PDB entry 8PPP | X-ray diffraction, 2.57 A resolution | chain A

[Chain A]
Protein: Fatty-acyl-CoA synthase
Source organism: Streptoalloteichus hindustanus
UniProt: A0A1M5ABR5 (A0A1M5ABR5_STRHI); residue numbers follow UniProt; this construct covers 1-504
Sequence (504 residues; numbered 1 to 504; the number before each row is that of its first residue):
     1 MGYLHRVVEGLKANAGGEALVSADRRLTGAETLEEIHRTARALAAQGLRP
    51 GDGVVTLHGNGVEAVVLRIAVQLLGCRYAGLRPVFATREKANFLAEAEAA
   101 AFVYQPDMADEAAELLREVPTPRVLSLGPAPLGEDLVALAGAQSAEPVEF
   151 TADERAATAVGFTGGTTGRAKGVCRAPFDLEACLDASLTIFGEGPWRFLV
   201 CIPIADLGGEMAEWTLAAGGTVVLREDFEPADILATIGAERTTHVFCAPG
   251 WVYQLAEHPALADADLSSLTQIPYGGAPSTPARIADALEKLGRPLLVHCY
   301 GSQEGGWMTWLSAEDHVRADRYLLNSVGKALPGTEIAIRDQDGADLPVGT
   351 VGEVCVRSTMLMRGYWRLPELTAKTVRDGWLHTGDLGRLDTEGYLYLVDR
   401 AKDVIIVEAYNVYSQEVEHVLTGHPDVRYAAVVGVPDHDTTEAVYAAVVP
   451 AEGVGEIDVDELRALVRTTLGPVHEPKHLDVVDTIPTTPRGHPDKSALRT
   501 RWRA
Unresolved in the structure: 166-169
Construct notes: engineered mutation H492 (Lys in A0A1M5ABR5)
Ligand contacts: AMP-CPP (APC; diphosphomethylphosphonic acid adenosyl ester): R82, F162, T163, G164, G275, G276, A277, P278, H298, C299, Y300, G301, S302, Q303, E304, V327, T383, D385, L397, R400, R490, H492
What the authors report for this chain:
  - specificity-determining residues: W214, F246, W307
  - binding site for AMP-CPP: C299, S302
  - mutagenesis - R175A, F246A, W307A: abolished catalytic activity
  - specificity-determining residues: L207 (from molecular simulation)
  - mutagenesis - I202A: decreased catalytic activity

[Summary]
Bound to chain A: AMP-CPP. From the paper: a binding site for AMP-CPP at C299 and S302; R175A, F246A and W307A
abolish catalytic activity.
Chain A is Fatty-acyl-CoA synthase (Streptoalloteichus hindustanus); the structure, Amide bond synthetase from
Streptomyces hindustanus K492H mutant in complex with AMP-CPP, was determined by X-ray diffraction (same
publication as 8PYX and 8PYY).
